PDB entry 3JSE | X-ray diffraction, 2.90 A resolution | chains A and N of the 21 polymer chains in the assembly

# Chain A
Name: Proteasome subunit alpha
Organism: Thermoplasma acidophilum
Notes: EC 3.4.25.1
UniProt: P25156 (PSMA_THEAC); residue numbers follow UniProt; this construct covers 7-233
Sequence (227 residues; row label = number of the first residue in the row):
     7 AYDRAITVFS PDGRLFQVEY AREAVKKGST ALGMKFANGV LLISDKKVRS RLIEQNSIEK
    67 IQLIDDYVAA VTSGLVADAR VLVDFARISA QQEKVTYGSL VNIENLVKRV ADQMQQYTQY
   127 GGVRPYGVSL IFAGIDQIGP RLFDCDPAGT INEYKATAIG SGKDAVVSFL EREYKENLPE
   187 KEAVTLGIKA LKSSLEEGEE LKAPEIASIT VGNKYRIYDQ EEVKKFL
Curated features (UniProtKB/Swiss-Prot):
  - mutagenesis: Lys66 (K66A: Prevents PAN to associate with the proteasome and stimulate gate opening), Leu81 (L81A/E/G: Prevents PAN to stimulate gate opening), Val82 (V82A: No effect on PAN's ability to stimulate gate opening; V82D/G: Prevents PAN to stimulate gate opening)

# Chain N
Name: Proteasome subunit beta
Organism: Thermoplasma acidophilum
Notes: EC 3.4.25.1
UniProt: P28061 (PSMB_THEAC); residues 1-203 here correspond to UniProt positions 9-211 (UniProt number = residue number + 8)
Sequence (203 residues; numbered 1 to 203; the number before each row is that of its first residue):
     1 TTTVGITLKD AVIMATERRV TMENFIMHKN GKKLFQIDTY TGMTIAGLVG DAQVLVRYMK
    61 AELELYRLQR RVNMPIEAVA TLLSNMLNQV KYMPYMVQLL VGGIDTAPHV FSIDAAGGSV
   121 EDIYASTGSG SPFVYGVLES QYSEKMTVDE GVDLVIRAIS AAKQRDSASG GMIDVAVITR
   181 KDGYVQLPTD QIESRIRKLG LIL
Curated features (UniProtKB/Swiss-Prot):
  - active site: Thr1 (Nucleophile)

# Chain A / chain N interface
Contacting residue pairs (16; chain A residue first):
  Asn62(A) - Arg71(N)
  Glu65(A) - Arg71(N)  salt bridge
  Leu69(A) - Leu68(N)  hydrophobic
  Ile70(A) - Leu68(N)
  Asp71(A) - Glu64(N)
  Asp71(A) - Leu68(N)
  Asp72(A) - Glu64(N)  hydrogen bond (backbone-side chain)
  Asp72(A) - Arg67(N)  salt bridge
  Arg93(A) - Leu65(N)
  Arg93(A) - Leu68(N)
  Gln97(A) - Ala61(N)
  Gln97(A) - Glu64(N)  hydrogen bond
  Lys100(A) - Glu64(N)  salt bridge
  Val101(A) - Arg57(N)
  Val101(A) - Tyr58(N)  hydrophobic
  Val101(A) - Ala61(N)  hydrophobic
Also at the interface, not in a pair above, chain A (12 interface residues in all): Asp90, Ile94
Also at the interface, not in a pair above, chain N (9 interface residues in all): Gln69

# Summary
Chain A and chain N form an interface of 12 and 9 residues respectively; the contacts include 2 hydrogen bonds
and 3 salt bridges. Among the polar pairs are Glu65(A)-Arg71(N), Asp72(A)-Arg67(N) and Lys100(A)-Glu64(N).
Here chain A is Proteasome subunit alpha and chain N is Proteasome subunit beta, both from Thermoplasma
acidophilum. Entry 3JSE (Crystal structure of archaeal 20S proteasome in complex with mutated P26 activator)
was determined by X-ray diffraction (same publication as 3JRM and 3JTL).
